Entry 9CXU (electron microscopy, 2.30 A resolution); this record covers chains A and B of the 6 polymer chains in the assembly.

[Chain A]
Name: Hemagglutinin HA1 chain
Source organism: Influenza A virus (strain A/Hong Kong/1/1968 H3N2)
UniProtKB: Q91MA7 (HEMA_I68A4); residues 1-328 here correspond to UniProt positions 17-344 (UniProt number = residue number + 16)
Chain sequence (352 residues; each row starts with the number of its first residue; numbers below 1 keep their minus sign (Met-23 is residue -23)):
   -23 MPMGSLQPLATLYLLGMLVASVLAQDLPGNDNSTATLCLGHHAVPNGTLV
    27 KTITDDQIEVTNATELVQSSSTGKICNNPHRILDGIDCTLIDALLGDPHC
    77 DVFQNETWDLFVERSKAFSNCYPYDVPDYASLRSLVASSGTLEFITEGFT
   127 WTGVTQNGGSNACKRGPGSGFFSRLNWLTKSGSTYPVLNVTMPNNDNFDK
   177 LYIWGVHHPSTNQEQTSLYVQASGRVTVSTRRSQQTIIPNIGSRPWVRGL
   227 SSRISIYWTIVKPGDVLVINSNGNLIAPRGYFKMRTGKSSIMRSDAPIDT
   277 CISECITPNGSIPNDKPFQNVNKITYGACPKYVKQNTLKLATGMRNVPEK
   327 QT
Unresolved in the structure: -23 to 9, 327-328
Construct notes: initiating methionine (-23); expression tag (-22 to 0)
Curated features (UniProtKB/Swiss-Prot):
  - glycosylation (N-linked (GlcNAc...) asparagine): Asn8, Asn22, Asn38, Asn81, Asn165, Asn285
Disulfides: Cys52-Cys277, Cys64-Cys76, Cys97-Cys139, Cys281-Cys305
Covalently attached groups: N-acetylglucosamine (NAG) linked to Asn81, Asn165, Asn285
From the paper describing this entry:
  - post-translational modification sites: Asn165
  - post-translational modification sites: Asn22, Asn38, Asn285 (by similarity / conservation)

[Chain B]
Name: Hemagglutinin HA2 chain, Green fluorescent protein fusion
Source organism: Influenza A virus (strain A/Hong Kong/1/1968 H3N2)
UniProtKB: chimeric construct of Q91MA7, P42212: residues 0-179 from Q91MA7 (HEMA_I68A4) positions 345-524 (UniProt number = residue number + 345); residues 230-462 from P42212 positions 1-233 (UniProt number = residue number - 229)
Chain sequence (494 residues; numbered 0 to 493; the number before each row is that of its first residue; numbering starts at 0):
     0 RGLFGAIAGFIENGWEGMIDGWYGFRHQNSEGTGQAADLKSTQAAIDQIN
    50 GKLNRVIEKTNEKFHQIEKEFSEVEGRIQDLEKYVEDTKIDLWSYNAELL
   100 VALENQHTIDLTDSEMNKLFEKTGRQLRENAEDMGNGCFKIYHKCDNACI
   150 ESIRNGTYDHDVYRDEALNNRFQIKGVELKLELIKRMKQIEDKIEEIESK
   200 QKKIENEIARIKKIKLVPRGSVDENLYFQAMSKGEELFTGVVPILVELDG
   250 DVNGHKFSVRGEGEGDATNGKLTLKFICTTGKLPVPWPTLVTTLTYGVQC
   300 FSRYPDHMKRHDFFKSAMPEGYVQERTISFKDDGTYKTRAEVKFEGDTLV
   350 NRIELKGIDFKEDGNILGHKLEYNFNSHNVYITADKQKNGIKANFKIRHN
   400 VEDGSVQLADHYQQNTPIGDGPVLLPDNHYLSTQSVLSKDPNEKRDHMVL
   450 LEFVTAAGITHGMSSAWSHPQFEKGGGSGGGSGGSAWSHPQFEK
Unresolved in the structure: 0-6, 172-493
Construct notes: conflict Gly123 (Arg468 in Q91MA7), Arg259 (Ser30 in P42212), Asn268 (Tyr39 in P42212), Leu293 (Phe64 in P42212), Thr294 (Ser65 in P42212), Arg309 (Gln80 in P42212), Ser328 (Phe99 in P42212), Thr334 (Asn105 in P42212), Phe374 (Tyr145 in P42212), Thr382 (Met153 in P42212), Ala392 (Val163 in P42212), Val400 (Ile171 in P42212), Val435 (Ala206 in P42212); linker (180-229); expression tag (463-493)
Curated features (UniProtKB/Swiss-Prot):
  - site: Arg0, Gly1 (Cleavage)
  - glycosylation: Asn154 (N-linked (GlcNAc...) asparagine)
  - modified residue: Tyr295 (Z: -2,3-didehydrotyrosine)
Disulfides: Cys144-Cys148
Covalently attached groups: N-acetylglucosamine (NAG) linked to Asn154

[How chain A and chain B interact]
Residue-residue contacts (122; chain A residue first):
  Thr10(A) with Ile140(B); His142(B)
  Ala11(A) with Gln27(B); Phe138(B); Lys139(B); Ile140(B), hydrogen bond (backbone-backbone); Cys144(B)
  Thr12(A) with His26(B); Gln27(B), hydrogen bond (backbone-backbone); Met133(B); Phe138(B)
  Leu13(A) with Phe24(B), hydrophobic; Arg25(B); Thr122(B); Cys137(B); Phe138(B), hydrogen bond (backbone-backbone); Ile140(B), hydrophobic; Ile152(B), hydrophobic
  Cys14(A) with Trp14(B); Phe24(B); Arg25(B), hydrogen bond (backbone-backbone); Gly136(B); Cys137(B), disulfide
  Leu15(A) with Phe9(B); Trp14(B); Gly23(B); Phe24(B), hydrophobic; Met115(B), hydrophobic; Leu118(B); Phe119(B), hydrophobic; Thr122(B); Gly136(B), hydrogen bond (backbone-backbone)
  Gly16(A) with Trp14(B); Tyr22(B); Gly23(B), hydrogen bond (backbone-backbone); Met115(B)
  His17(A) with Phe9(B), hydrogen bond (side chain-backbone); Gly13(B); Trp14(B), hydrogen bond (backbone-backbone); Trp21(B); Tyr22(B); Met115(B)
  His18(A) with Trp14(B); Met17(B); Trp21(B), hydrogen bond (backbone-backbone)
  Ala19(A) with Gly13(B); Trp14(B), hydrogen bond (backbone-backbone); Glu15(B)
  Val26(A) with Asn104(B)
  Lys27(A) with Glu97(B), salt bridge; Ala101(B); Asn104(B), hydrogen bond (backbone-side chain)
  Thr28(A) with Ala101(B); Asn104(B); Gln105(B), hydrogen bond
  Ile29(A) with Ala101(B), hydrophobic; Gln105(B), hydrogen bond (backbone-side chain)
  Thr30(A) with Gln105(B), hydrogen bond (backbone-side chain)
  Val36(A) with Ile108(B), hydrophobic
  Leu42(A) with Val100(B), hydrophobic
  Arg109(A) with Glu67(B), salt bridge
  Ser110(A) with His64(B), hydrogen bond
  Ser114(A) with His64(B)
  Lys264(A) with Phe63(B)
  Ser265(A) with His64(B)
  Ser266(A) with Phe63(B); His64(B)
  Arg269(A) with Glu67(B), salt bridge
  Pro293(A) with Glu57(B)
  Phe294(A) with Glu57(B); Ala96(B), hydrophobic
  Lys299(A) with Lys68(B), hydrogen bond (backbone-side chain)
  Ile300(A) with Lys68(B); Glu69(B)
  Thr301(A) with Gln65(B), hydrogen bond (backbone-side chain)
  Tyr302(A) with Lys62(B); Phe63(B), hydrophobic
  Gly303(A) with Asn60(B); Glu61(B); Lys62(B), hydrogen bond (backbone-backbone)
  Ala304(A) with Thr59(B); Glu61(B)
  Cys305(A) with Thr59(B); Asn60(B)
  Lys307(A) with Lys58(B), hydrogen bond (side chain-backbone); Trp92(B)
  Tyr308(A) with Ile89(B), hydrophobic
  Val309(A) with Ser93(B)
  Lys310(A) with Ile89(B); Asp90(B), salt bridge; Ser93(B), hydrogen bond (backbone-side chain)
  Gln311(A) with Ser93(B), hydrogen bond (side chain-backbone); Glu97(B), hydrogen bond
  Leu314(A) with Ala96(B), hydrophobic; Glu97(B)
  Lys315(A) with Val100(B); Asn104(B), hydrogen bond (backbone-side chain)
  Leu316(A) with Leu52(B), hydrophobic; Glu103(B); Asn104(B)
  Ala317(A) with Asn104(B), hydrogen bond (backbone-side chain); Thr107(B)
  Thr318(A) with Trp21(B); Ile48(B); Leu52(B)
  Gly319(A) with Thr107(B)
  Met320(A) with Trp21(B), hydrophobic; Tyr22(B); Thr111(B)
  Arg321(A) with Ile108(B); Asp112(B), salt bridge
  Val323(A) with Ile10(B); Glu11(B); Asn12(B); Gly13(B), hydrogen bond (backbone-backbone)
  Pro324(A) with Asn12(B); Glu15(B)
  Glu325(A) with Asn12(B), hydrogen bond (backbone-side chain); Gly13(B); Trp14(B); Glu15(B), hydrogen bond (side chain-backbone); Gly16(B)
Interface residues without a listed pair, chain A (54 interface residues in all): Val20, Pro21, Ile34, Ala113, Asn290
Interface residues without a listed pair, chain B (67 interface residues in all): Gly20, Asn28, Glu85, Leu98, Leu102, Tyr141, Lys143, Ile149, Arg153
Inter-chain disulfides: Cys14(A)-Cys137(B)

[Summary]
The interface between chain A and chain B involves 54 residues on one side and 67 on the other; the contacts
include 1 disulfide bond, 27 hydrogen bonds and 5 salt bridges. Polar contacts include Lys27(A)-Glu97(B),
Arg109(A)-Glu67(B) and Arg269(A)-Glu67(B). The paper reports modification sites Asn165(A), Asn22(A) and
Asn38(A) among others.
Here chain A is Hemagglutinin HA1 chain and chain B is Hemagglutinin HA2 chain, Green fluorescent protein
fusion, both from Influenza A virus (strain A/Hong Kong/1/1968 H3N2). Entry 9CXU (Endo H-treated hemagglutinin
A/Hong Kong/1/68) was determined by electron microscopy together with 9D0Y, 9D1U, 9D2M and 9CXT from the same
study.
